7LKL - chains A and B; structure by X-ray diffraction, 1.05 A resolution.

# Chain A
Name: Tryptophan synthase alpha chain
Source organism: Salmonella enterica subsp. enterica serovar Typhimurium
Notes: EC 4.2.1.20
Reference sequence: A0A0D6FWC1 (A0A0D6FWC1_SALTM); residue numbers follow UniProt; this construct covers 1-268
Sequence (268 residues; numbered 1 to 268; the number before each row is that of its first residue):
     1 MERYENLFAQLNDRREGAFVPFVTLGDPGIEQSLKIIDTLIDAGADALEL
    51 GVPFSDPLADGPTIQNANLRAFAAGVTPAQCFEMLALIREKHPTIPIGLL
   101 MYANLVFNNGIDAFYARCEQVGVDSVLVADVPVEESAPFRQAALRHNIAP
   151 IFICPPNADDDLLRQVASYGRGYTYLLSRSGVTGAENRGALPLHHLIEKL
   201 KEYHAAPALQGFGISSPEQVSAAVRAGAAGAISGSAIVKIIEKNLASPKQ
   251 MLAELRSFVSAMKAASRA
Ion coordination: Cs+ site 1: A167, S168, G170, H204; Cs+ site 2: A265, R267 (shared with K99(B) of chain B)
Ligand contacts:
  - F9F (2-({[4-(trifluoromethoxy)phenyl]sulfonyl}amino)ethyl dihydrogen phosphate): F22, E49, A59, D60, I64, L100, L127, A129, I153, Y175, L177, R179, T183, G184, A185, F212, G213, I214, I232, S233, G234, S235
  - tryptophan (TRP): P156, N157, R179, S180

# Chain B
Name: Tryptophan synthase beta chain
Source organism: Salmonella enterica subsp. enterica serovar Typhimurium
Notes: EC 4.2.1.20
Reference sequence: P0A2K1 (TRPB_SALTY); residues 1-397 here = UniProt positions 1-397
Sequence (397 residues; each row starts with the number of its first residue):
     1 MTTLLNPYFGEFGGMYVPQILMPALNQLEEAFVSAQKDPEFQAQFADLLK
    51 NYAGRPTALTKCQNITAGTRTTLYLKREDLLHGGAHKTNQVLGQALLAKR
   101 MGKSEIIAETGAGQHGVASALASALLGLKCRIYMGAKDVERQSPNVFRMR
   151 LMGAEVIPVHSGSATLKDACNEALRDWSGSYETAHYMLGTAAGPHPYPTI
   201 VREFQRMIGEETKAQILDKEGRLPDAVIACVGGGSNAIGMFADFINDTSV
   251 GLIGVEPGGHGIETGEHGAPLKHGRVGIYFGMKAPMMQTADGQIEESYSI
   301 SAGLDFPSVGPQHAYLNSIGRADYVSITDDEALEAFKTLCRHEGIIPALE
   351 SSHALAHALKMMREQPEKEQLLVVNLSGRGDKDIFTVHDILKARGEI
Unresolved in the structure: 1, 395-397
Swiss-Prot annotation at these positions:
  - modified residue: K87 (N6-(pyridoxal phosphate)lysine)
Glycans and other covalent adducts: pyridoxal phosphate (PLP) linked to K87
Ion coordination: Cs+ site 1: T66, T69, T71; Cs+ site 2: K99 (shared with A265(A), R267(A) of chain A); Cs+ site 3: D225, S249; Cs+ site 4: V231, G232, E256, G268, L304, F306, S308
Ligand contacts:
  - pyridoxal phosphate (PLP): A85, H86, Q114, T190, C230, V231, G232, G233, G234, S235, N236, G303, L304, A348, E350, S351, S377, G378
  - tryptophan (TRP), molecule 1: I20, Y181, E182
  - tryptophan (TRP), molecule 2: E109, T110, G111, A112, G113, Q114, H115, L166, C170, G189, T190, G232, G233, A302, G303, F306

# How chain A and chain B interact
Pairs across the interface (66; chain A residue first):
  P53(A) - Q293(B)  hydrogen bond (backbone-side chain)
  F54(A) - G292(B)
  F54(A) - Q293(B)
  S55(A) - K167(B)  hydrogen bond (backbone-side chain)
  S55(A) - Q293(B)  hydrogen bond (backbone-side chain)
  S55(A) - I294(B)  hydrogen bond (side chain-backbone)
  D56(A) - K167(B)  salt bridge
  D56(A) - D168(B)
  D56(A) - N171(B)  hydrogen bond
  D56(A) - Y279(B)
  D56(A) - I294(B)
  P57(A) - R175(B)  hydrogen bond (backbone-side chain)
  L58(A) - P18(B)
  L58(A) - R175(B)
  D60(A) - R175(B)  hydrogen bond (backbone-side chain)
  Q65(A) - S161(B)
  Q65(A) - R175(B)
  L69(A) - G162(B)
  F72(A) - Q293(B)
  T77(A) - D291(B)
  P78(A) - D291(B)
  P78(A) - Q293(B)
  A103(A) - I278(B)  hydrophobic
  N104(A) - G277(B)
  N104(A) - I278(B)  hydrogen bond (side chain-backbone)
  N104(A) - Q288(B)  hydrogen bond
  N104(A) - G292(B)  hydrogen bond (side chain-backbone)
  N104(A) - I294(B)
  L105(A) - D291(B)
  L105(A) - G292(B)
  F107(A) - V276(B)
  F107(A) - G277(B)
  F107(A) - I278(B)  hydrophobic
  F107(A) - K283(B)
  N108(A) - R275(B)  hydrogen bond
  N108(A) - Q288(B)
  N108(A) - A290(B)  hydrogen bond (side chain-backbone)
  N108(A) - D291(B)
  N108(A) - G292(B)
  A129(A) - P18(B)
  D130(A) - Y16(B)
  D130(A) - V17(B)  hydrogen bond (backbone-backbone)
  D130(A) - P18(B)
  P132(A) - M15(B)
  P132(A) - V17(B)
  P132(A) - Q19(B)
  P132(A) - M22(B)  hydrophobic
  V133(A) - Q19(B)  hydrogen bond (backbone-side chain)
  E134(A) - Q19(B)  hydrogen bond
  E134(A) - M22(B)
  E135(A) - Y8(B)  hydrogen bond
  E135(A) - G14(B)
  E135(A) - M15(B)  hydrogen bond (side chain-backbone)
  E135(A) - Y16(B)
  I153(A) - Q19(B)
  P155(A) - Q19(B)
  P155(A) - I20(B)  hydrophobic
  N157(A) - Y181(B)  hydrogen bond
  L162(A) - Q19(B)
  S180(A) - I20(B)
  S180(A) - S178(B)
  S180(A) - G179(B)
  G181(A) - S178(B)  hydrogen bond (backbone-backbone)
  G181(A) - G179(B)
  V182(A) - R175(B)
  V182(A) - S178(B)
Other interface residues (no listed pair), chain A (35 interface residues in all): A59, V131, F139, P156, L177
Other interface residues (no listed pair), chain B (35 interface residues in all): T2, P23, E172, M286, T289

# Summary
The chain A/chain B interface involves 35 residues from each chain, with 19 hydrogen bonds and 1 salt bridge.
Among the polar pairs are D56(A)-K167(B), P53(A)-Q293(B) and S55(A)-K167(B). One tryptophan molecule is bound
between chain A and chain B. Bound to chain A: compound F9F.
Chain A is Tryptophan synthase alpha chain and chain B is Tryptophan synthase beta chain, both from Salmonella
enterica subsp. enterica serovar Typhimurium; the structure, The internal aldimine form of the wild-type
Salmonella typhimurium Tryptophan Synthase in complex with inhibitor
N-(4'-trifluoromethoxybenzenesulfonyl)-2-amino-1-ethylphosphate ..., was determined by X-ray diffraction.
